PDB entry 6GYM | electron microscopy, 6.70 A resolution (low resolution: residue-level contacts below are approximate; hydrogen-bond / salt-bridge calls are withheld) | chains A and B of the 31 polymer chains in the assembly

Chain A:
Protein: DNA-directed RNA polymerase II subunit RPB1
Organism: Saccharomyces cerevisiae (strain ATCC 204508 / S288c)
Notes: EC 2.7.7.6
UniProt: P04050 (RPB1_YEAST); numbering as in UniProt (aligned over 1-1733)
Amino-acid sequence (1733 residues; each row starts with the number of its first residue):
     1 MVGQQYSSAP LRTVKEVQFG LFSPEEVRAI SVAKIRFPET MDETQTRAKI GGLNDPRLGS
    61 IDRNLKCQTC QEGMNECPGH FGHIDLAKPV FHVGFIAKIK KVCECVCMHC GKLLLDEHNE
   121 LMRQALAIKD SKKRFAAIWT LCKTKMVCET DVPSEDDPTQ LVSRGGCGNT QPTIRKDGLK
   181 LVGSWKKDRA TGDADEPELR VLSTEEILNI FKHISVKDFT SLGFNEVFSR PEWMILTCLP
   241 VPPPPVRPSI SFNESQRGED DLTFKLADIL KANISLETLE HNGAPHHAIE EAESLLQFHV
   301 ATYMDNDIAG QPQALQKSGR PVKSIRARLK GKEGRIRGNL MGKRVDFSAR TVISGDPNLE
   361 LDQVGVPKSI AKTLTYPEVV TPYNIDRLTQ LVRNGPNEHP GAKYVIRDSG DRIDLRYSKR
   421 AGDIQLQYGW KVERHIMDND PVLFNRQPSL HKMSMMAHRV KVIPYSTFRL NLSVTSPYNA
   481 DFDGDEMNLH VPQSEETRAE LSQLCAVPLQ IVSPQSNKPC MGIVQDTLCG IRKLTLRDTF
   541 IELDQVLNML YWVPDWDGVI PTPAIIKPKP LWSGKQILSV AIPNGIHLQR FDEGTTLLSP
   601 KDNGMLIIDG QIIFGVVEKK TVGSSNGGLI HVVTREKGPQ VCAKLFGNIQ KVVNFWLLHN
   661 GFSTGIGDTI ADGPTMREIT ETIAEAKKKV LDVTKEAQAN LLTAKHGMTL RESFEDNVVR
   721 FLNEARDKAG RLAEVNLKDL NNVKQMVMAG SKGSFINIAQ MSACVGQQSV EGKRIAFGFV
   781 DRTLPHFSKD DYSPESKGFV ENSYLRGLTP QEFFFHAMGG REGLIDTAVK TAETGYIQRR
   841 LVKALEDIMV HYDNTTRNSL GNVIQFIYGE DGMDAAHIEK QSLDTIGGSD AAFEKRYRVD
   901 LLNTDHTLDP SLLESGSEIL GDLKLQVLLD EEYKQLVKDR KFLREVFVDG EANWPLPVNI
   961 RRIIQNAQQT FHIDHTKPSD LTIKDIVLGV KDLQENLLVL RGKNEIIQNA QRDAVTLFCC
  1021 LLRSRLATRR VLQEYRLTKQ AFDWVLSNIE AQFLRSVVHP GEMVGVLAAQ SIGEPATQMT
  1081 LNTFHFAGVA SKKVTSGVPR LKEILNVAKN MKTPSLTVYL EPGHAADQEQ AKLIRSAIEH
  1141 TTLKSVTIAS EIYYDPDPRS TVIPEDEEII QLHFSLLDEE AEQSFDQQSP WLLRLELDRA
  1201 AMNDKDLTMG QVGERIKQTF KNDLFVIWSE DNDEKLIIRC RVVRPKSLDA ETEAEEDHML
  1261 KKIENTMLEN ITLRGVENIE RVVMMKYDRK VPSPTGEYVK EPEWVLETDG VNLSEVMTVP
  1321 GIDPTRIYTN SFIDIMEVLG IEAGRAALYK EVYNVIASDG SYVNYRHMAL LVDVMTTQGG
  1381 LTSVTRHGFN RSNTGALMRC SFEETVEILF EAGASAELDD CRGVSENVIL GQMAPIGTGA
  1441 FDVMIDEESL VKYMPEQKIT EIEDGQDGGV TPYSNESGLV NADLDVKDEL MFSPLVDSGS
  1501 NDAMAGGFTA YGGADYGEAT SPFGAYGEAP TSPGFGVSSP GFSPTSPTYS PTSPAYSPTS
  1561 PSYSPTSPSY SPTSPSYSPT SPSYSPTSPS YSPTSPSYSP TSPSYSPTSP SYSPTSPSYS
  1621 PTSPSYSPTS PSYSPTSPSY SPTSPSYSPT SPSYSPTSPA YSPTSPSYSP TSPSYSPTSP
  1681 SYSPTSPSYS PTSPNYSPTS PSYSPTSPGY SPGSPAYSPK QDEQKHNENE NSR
Disordered / not traced: 1-2, 155-163, 188-196, 1080-1092, 1176-1186, 1244-1253, 1453-1733
Bound ions: Zn2+ site 1: Cys67, Cys77, His80; Zn2+ site 2: Cys107, Cys110, Cys148, Cys167; Mg2+: Asp481, Asp483, Asp485
Curated features (UniProtKB/Swiss-Prot):
  - region: Pro248 to Asp260 (Lid loop), Asn306 to Lys323 (Rudder loop), Pro810 to Glu822 (Bridging helix)
  - binding site (Zn(2+)): Cys67, Cys70, Cys77, His80, Cys107, Cys110, Cys148, Cys167
  - binding site (Mg(2+)): Asp481, Asp483, Asp485
  - modified residue: Thr1471 (Phosphothreonine)
  - cross-link (Glycyl lysine isopeptide (Lys-Gly)): Lys695 (interchain with G-Cter in ubiquitin), Lys1246 (interchain with G-Cter in ubiquitin), Lys1350 (interchain with G-Cter in ubiquitin)
  - natural variant: Ser1653 to Pro1659 (deletion: In strain: A364A)
  - mutagenesis: Lys1246 (K1246R: Impairs ubiquitination during transcription stress)

Chain B:
Protein: DNA-directed RNA polymerase II subunit RPB2
Organism: Saccharomyces cerevisiae (strain ATCC 204508 / S288c)
Notes: EC 2.7.7.6
UniProt: P08518 (RPB2_YEAST); numbering as in UniProt (aligned over 1-1224)
Amino-acid sequence (1224 residues; each row starts with the number of its first residue):
     1 MSDLANSEKY YDEDPYGFED ESAPITAEDS WAVISAFFRE KGLVSQQLDS FNQFVDYTLQ
    61 DIICEDSTLI LEQLAQHTTE SDNISRKYEI SFGKIYVTKP MVNESDGVTH ALYPQEARLR
   121 NLTYSSGLFV DVKKRTYEAI DVPGRELKYE LIAEESEDDS ESGKVFIGRL PIMLRSKNCY
   181 LSEATESDLY KLKECPFDMG GYFIINGSEK VLIAQERSAG NIVQVFKKAA PSPISHVAEI
   241 RSALEKGSRF ISTLQVKLYG REGSSARTIK ATLPYIKQDI PIVIIFRALG IIPDGEILEH
   301 ICYDVNDWQM LEMLKPCVED GFVIQDRETA LDFIGRRGTA LGIKKEKRIQ YAKDILQKEF
   361 LPHITQLEGF ESRKAFFLGY MINRLLLCAL DRKDQDDRDH FGKKRLDLAG PLLAQLFKTL
   421 FKKLTKDIFR YMQRTVEEAH DFNMKLAINA KTITSGLKYA LATGNWGEQK KAMSSRAGVS
   481 QVLNRYTYSS TLSHLRRTNT PIGRDGKLAK PRQLHNTHWG LVCPAETPEG QACGLVKNLS
   541 LMSCISVGTD PMPIITFLSE WGMEPLEDYV PHQSPDATRV FVNGVWHGVH RNPARLMETL
   601 RTLRRKGDIN PEVSMIRDIR EKELKIFTDA GRVYRPLFIV EDDESLGHKE LKVRKGHIAK
   661 LMATEYQDIE GGFEDVEEYT WSSLLNEGLV EYIDAEEEES ILIAMQPEDL EPAEANEEND
   721 LDVDPAKRIR VSHHATTFTH CEIHPSMILG VAASIIPFPD HNQSPRNTYQ SAMGKQAMGV
   781 FLTNYNVRMD TMANILYYPQ KPLGTTRAME YLKFRELPAG QNAIVAIACY SGYNQEDSMI
   841 MNQSSIDRGL FRSLFFRSYM DQEKKYGMSI TETFEKPQRT NTLRMKHGTY DKLDDDGLIA
   901 PGVRVSGEDV IIGKTTPISP DEEELGQRTA YHSKRDASTP LRSTENGIVD QVLVTTNQDG
   961 LKFVKVRVRT TKIPQIGDKF ASRHGQKGTI GITYRREDMP FTAEGIVPDL IINPHAIPSR
  1021 MTVAHLIECL LSKVAALSGN EGDASPFTDI TVEGISKLLR EHGYQSRGFE VMYNGHTGKK
  1081 LMAQIFFGPT YYQRLRHMVD DKIHARARGP MQVLTRQPVE GRSRDGGLRF GEMERDCMIA
  1141 HGAASFLKER LMEASDAFRV HICGICGLMT VIAKLNHNQF ECKGCDNKID IYQIHIPYAA
  1201 KLLFQELMAM NITPRLYTDR SRDF
Disordered / not traced: 1-19, 77-83, 139-146, 152-162, 468-473, 503-508, 669-674, 715-722, 1224
Bound ions: Zn2+: Cys1163, Cys1166, Cys1182, Cys1185

Chain A / chain B interface:
Pairs across the interface - 325 pairs, chain A then chain B:
  Gln4(A) with Phe1158(B); Arg1159(B)
  Gln5(A) with Arg1159(B); Leu1175(B); Asn1176(B)
  Tyr6(A) with Leu1175(B)
  Ser7(A) with Leu1175(B); Phe1180(B); Gln1193(B)
  Ala9(A) with His1161(B); Ile1191(B); Gln1193(B)
  Pro10(A) with Ile1191(B); Tyr1192(B); Gln1193(B)
  Leu11(A) with Gln1193(B); Ile1194(B); His1195(B)
  Arg12(A) with Tyr1192(B); Gln1193(B); Thr1218(B)
  Thr13(A) with Tyr1217(B); Thr1218(B)
  Val14(A) with Ile1194(B); Tyr1217(B)
  Lys15(A) with Tyr1217(B); Thr1218(B); Asp1219(B); Arg1220(B)
  Glu16(A) with Leu1216(B); Tyr1217(B); Asp1219(B); Arg1220(B); Ser1221(B); Arg1222(B); Asp1223(B)
  Val17(A) with Arg1215(B); Leu1216(B)
  Gln18(A) with Thr1213(B); Pro1214(B); Arg1215(B)
  Phe19(A) with Thr1213(B)
  Gly20(A) with Ile1212(B); Thr1213(B)
  Leu21(A) with Asn1211(B); Ile1212(B); Thr1213(B)
  Phe22(A) with Met1208(B); Asn1211(B); Ile1212(B); Thr1213(B)
  Glu26(A) with Thr1213(B)
  Ala29(A) with Lys1183(B); Gly1184(B)
  Ile30(A) with Thr1170(B); Lys1183(B)
  Ser31(A) with Lys1183(B)
  Val32(A) with Lys1183(B)
  Thr46(A) with Asp921(B); Glu922(B)
  Asn64(A) with Leu925(B); Gly926(B)
  Thr69(A) with Ile1172(B)
  Gln71(A) with Lys1174(B)
  Glu72(A) with Asn1176(B)
  Met74(A) with Arg1116(B)
  Asn75(A) with Arg1116(B)
  Glu76(A) with Arg1159(B)
  Pro78(A) with Gln1205(B)
  Phe81(A) with Met1208(B)
  Phe228(A) with Arg1215(B)
  Leu236(A) with Asn1211(B)
  Val246(A) with Leu1114(B)
  Pro248(A) with Val1113(B); Leu1114(B)
  Asn253(A) with Tyr866(B)
  Glu254(A) with Ile918(B); Glu922(B); Glu923(B); Arg928(B)
  Ser255(A) with Tyr866(B); Ile870(B)
  Gln256(A) with Tyr866(B)
  Arg257(A) with Glu922(B); Glu923(B)
  Met304(A) with Ala1209(B)
  Arg326(A) with Met1210(B)
  Leu329(A) with Leu1203(B)
  Glu333(A) with Arg1129(B)
  Arg335(A) with Leu1114(B); Glu1206(B)
  Ile336(A) with Leu1203(B)
  Arg337(A) with Arg1129(B); Glu1132(B)
  Gly338(A) with Gln1117(B); Arg1129(B)
  Asn339(A) with Thr1115(B); Gln1117(B); Ala1199(B)
  Leu340(A) with Leu1151(B)
  Met341(A) with Phe1130(B); Gly1131(B); Glu1132(B)
  Gly342(A) with Arg1129(B); Phe1130(B)
  Lys343(A) with Gln1117(B); Arg1129(B); Phe1130(B); Leu1151(B); Ser1155(B)
  Arg344(A) with Gln1112(B); Pro1118(B); Val1119(B); Glu1120(B); Gly1127(B); Leu1128(B); Arg1129(B)
  Val345(A) with Gly1127(B); Leu1128(B); Arg1150(B); Ala1154(B)
  Asp346(A) with Arg1106(B); Ala1107(B); Arg1108(B); Gly1109(B); Pro1118(B); Arg1150(B); Ala1154(B)
  Phe347(A) with Arg1106(B); Ala1107(B); Arg1108(B)
  Ser348(A) with Ala1105(B); Arg1106(B); Leu1128(B)
  Ala349(A) with His1104(B); Leu1128(B)
  Arg350(A) with Lys1102(B); Ile1103(B); His1104(B); Leu1128(B)
  Gly355(A) with Tyr833(B)
  Asp356(A) with Tyr833(B)
  Pro357(A) with Tyr833(B)
  Asn358(A) with Tyr833(B)
  Leu374(A) with Ala1105(B); Arg1106(B); Ala1107(B)
  Arg412(A) with Arg1108(B)
  Glu433(A) with Arg1108(B)
  Leu443(A) with Met1138(B); Phe1146(B)
  Asn445(A) with Glu1134(B)
  Gln447(A) with Arg1129(B); Glu1134(B)
  Pro448(A) with Glu1134(B)
  Ser449(A) with Met1133(B); Glu1134(B)
  Leu450(A) with Met1133(B)
  His451(A) with Cys1137(B)
  Lys452(A) with Ala1140(B); His1141(B)
  Met455(A) with Glu1134(B); Cys1137(B); Met1138(B)
  Tyr465(A) with Ile976(B)
  Ser466(A) with Gln975(B); Val1099(B)
  Thr467(A) with Ile976(B)
  Arg469(A) with Tyr833(B); Gly991(B); Ile992(B)
  Leu472(A) with Gln835(B)
  Thr475(A) with Glu836(B)
  Asp481(A) with Glu836(B)
  Phe482(A) with Gln835(B); Glu836(B); Ser838(B); Gly988(B); Thr989(B)
  Asp483(A) with Lys979(B); Lys987(B)
  Asn488(A) with Leu1128(B)
  His490(A) with Phe1130(B)
  Val491(A) with Arg1150(B)
  Pro492(A) with Arg1150(B)
  Gln493(A) with Glu1149(B)
  Ser494(A) with Glu1149(B)
  Thr497(A) with Ser1145(B); Phe1146(B); Glu1149(B)
  Glu500(A) with Ser1145(B)
  Leu504(A) with His1141(B); Ala1143(B)
  Cys505(A) with Met1138(B); His1141(B)
  Gln510(A) with His1141(B)
  Gln525(A) with Gln835(B); Asn1013(B); His1015(B)
  Asp526(A) with Cys829(B); Gln835(B); Asn1013(B); His1015(B)
  Thr527(A) with Gln835(B)
  Cys529(A) with His1015(B)
  Asn654(A) with Ser831(B); Gly832(B)
  Leu657(A) with Cys829(B)
  Leu658(A) with Tyr830(B); Asn1074(B); Leu1081(B)
  His659(A) with Asn1074(B); Thr1077(B)
  Asn660(A) with Leu1081(B); Met1082(B); Ala1083(B)
  Phe662(A) with Ala828(B); Cys829(B); Pro1014(B)
  Ser663(A) with Ile827(B); Gln1084(B); Ile1085(B)
  Thr664(A) with Pro1014(B); Phe1086(B)
  Gly665(A) with Leu1026(B); Phe1069(B)
  Ile666(A) with Leu1026(B); Leu1030(B); Arg1067(B)
  Met746(A) with His1015(B)
  Ser751(A) with His1015(B)
  Lys752(A) with His1015(B); Ser1019(B)
  Asn757(A) with Pro1018(B); Met1021(B)
  Gln760(A) with Gln763(B)
  Met761(A) with Met1021(B)
  Glu771(A) with Gln513(B)
  Ala776(A) with Asn516(B)
  Gly778(A) with Asn516(B)
  Phe779(A) with Asn516(B)
  Val780(A) with Glu699(B)
  Arg782(A) with Glu698(B); Glu699(B); Ser700(B); Ile701(B)
  Pro785(A) with Glu698(B); Leu702(B); Ile703(B)
  His786(A) with Trp519(B); Ile703(B); Met705(B)
  Phe787(A) with Leu702(B)
  Glu801(A) with Ile729(B)
  Asn802(A) with Arg728(B); Ile729(B)
  Tyr804(A) with His761(B); Asn762(B); Gln763(B); Val1023(B)
  Leu805(A) with His761(B); Val1052(B)
  Arg806(A) with Ala726(B); Lys727(B); Arg728(B); Ile729(B); His761(B)
  Gly807(A) with Arg728(B); Asp760(B); His761(B)
  Leu808(A) with Arg728(B); Asp760(B); Phe1047(B)
  Thr809(A) with Arg728(B); Ile729(B); Phe1047(B)
  Pro810(A) with Met705(B); Pro745(B); Phe1047(B)
  Phe813(A) with Pro759(B); Phe1047(B)
  Phe814(A) with Trp519(B)
  His816(A) with Gln763(B); Ser764(B)
  Ala817(A) with Pro524(B); Ser764(B)
  Met818(A) with Leu514(B); Asn516(B)
  Arg821(A) with Arg512(B); Gln513(B); Leu514(B); Pro524(B)
  Leu824(A) with Cys533(B); Pro765(B)
  Ile825(A) with Arg512(B); Gln513(B); Cys533(B)
  Ala828(A) with Gly530(B)
  Gln838(A) with Met1133(B)
  Arg839(A) with Glu1132(B)
  Val842(A) with Asp1136(B)
  Met1063(A) with Ile1139(B)
  Val1066(A) with Asp1136(B); Ile1139(B); Ala1140(B)
  Gln1070(A) with Asp1136(B)
  Asn1265(A) with Gly263(B); Ser265(B)
  Glu1269(A) with Gly263(B)
  Phe1410(A) with Met1210(B)
  Ile1429(A) with Pro1197(B); Ala1200(B)
  Leu1430(A) with His1195(B); Pro1197(B)
  Gly1431(A) with His1195(B)
  Gln1432(A) with Lys1148(B)
  Met1433(A) with Ala1144(B); Ser1145(B); Lys1148(B)
  Ile1436(A) with Gly1142(B); Ala1144(B)
  Gly1437(A) with Gly1142(B)
  Thr1438(A) with Gly1142(B); Ala1144(B); Ser1145(B)
Other interface residues (no listed pair), chain A (195 interface residues in all): Ser8, Leu65, Cys70, His80, His92, Val227, Trp233, Pro240, Ile325, Thr351, Val352, Ile370, Thr375, Ala480, Gly484, Val524, Glu542, Gln545, Gly661, Val743, Gly753, Ile775, Thr783, Ser788, Glu795, Gln811, Gly820, Leu1409, Leu1418, Asp1420, Ser1425, Val1428, Ala1434
Other interface residues (no listed pair), chain B (185 interface residues in all): Ser264, His515, Thr517, His518, Cys523, Pro725, Val731, Asn767, Thr768, Asp837, Ser919, Arg935, Gly977, His1076, Lys1079, Lys1080, Arg1135, Met1152, Asp1156, Ala1157, Leu1168, Ala1173, Asn1178, Ile1196, Lys1201, Leu1202, Phe1204

Overview:
Chain A and chain B form an interface of 195 and 185 residues respectively. Cys67(A), Cys77(A) and His80(A)
form the Zn2+ site 1. UniProt lists 8 Zn2+-binding residues, 3 Mg2+-binding residues and one mutagenesis site
on chain A.
Here chain A is DNA-directed RNA polymerase II subunit RPB1 and chain B is DNA-directed RNA polymerase II
subunit RPB2, both from Saccharomyces cerevisiae (strain ATCC 204508 / S288c). Entry 6GYM (Structure of a
yeast closed complex with distorted DNA (CCdist)) was determined by electron microscopy, deposited together
with 6GYK and 6GYL.
